Entry 9GUU (electron microscopy, 2.50 A resolution); this record covers chains A and L of the 24 polymer chains in the assembly.

[Chain A]
Molecule: 16S ribosomal RNA
From: Escherichia coli K-12
Sequence (1541 nucleotides; row label = number of the first residue in the row):
     1 AAAUUGAAGAGUUUGAUCAUGGCUCAGAUUGAACGCUGGCGGCAGGCCUA
    51 ACACAUGCAAGUCGAACGGUAACAGGAAGAAGCUUGCUUCUUUGCUGACG
   101 AGUGGCGGACGGGUGAGUAAUGUCUGGGAAACUGCCUGAUGGAGGGGGAU
   151 AACUACUGGAAACGGUAGCUAAUACCGCAUAACGUCGCAAGACCAAAGAG
   201 GGGUACCUUCGGGCCUCUUGCCAUCGGAUGUGCCCAGAUGGGAUUAGCUA
   251 GUAGGUGGGGUAACGGCUCACCUAGGCGACGAUCCCUAGCUGGUCUGAGA
   301 GGAUGACCAGCCACACUGGAACUGAGACACGGUCCAGACUCCUACGGGAG
   351 GCAGCAGUGGGGAAUAUUGCACAAUGGGCGCAAGCCUGAUGCAGCCAUGC
   401 CGCGUGUAUGAAGAAGGCCUUCGGGUUGUAAAGUACUUUCAGCGGGGAGG
   451 AAGGGAGUAAAGUUAAUACCUUUGCUCAUUGACGUUACCCGCAGAAGAAG
   501 CACCGGCUAACUCCGUGCCAGCAGCCXCGGUAAUACGGAGGGUGCAAGCG
   551 UUAAUCGGAAUUACUGGGCGUAAAGCGCACGCAGGCGGUUUGUUAAGUCA
   601 GAUGUGAAAUCCCCGGGCUCAACCUGGGAACUGCAUCUGAUACUGGCAAG
   651 CUUGAGUCUCGUAGAGGGGGGUAGAAUUCCAGGUGUAGCGGUGAAAUGCG
   701 UAGAGAUCUGGAGGAAUACCGGUGGCGAAGGCGGCCCCCUGGACGAAGAC
   751 UGACGCUCAGGUGCGAAAGCGUGGGGAGCAAACAGGAUUAGAUACCCUGG
   801 UAGUCCACGCCGUAAACGAUGUCGACUUGGAGGUUGUGCCCUUGAGGCGU
   851 GGCUUCCGGAGCUAACGCGUUAAGUCGACCGCCUGGGGAGUACGGCCGCA
   901 AGGUUAAAACUCAAAUGAAUUGACGGGGGCCCGCACAAGCGGUGGAGCAU
   951 GUGGUUUAAUUCGAUGXAACGCGAAGAACCUUACCUGGUCUUGACAUCCA
  1001 CGGAAGUUUUCAGAGAUGAGAAUGUGCCUUCGGGAACCGUGAGACAGGUG
  1051 CUGCAUGGCUGUCGUCAGCUCGUGUUGUGAAAUGUUGGGUUAAGUCCCGC
  1101 AACGAGCGCAACCCUUAUCCUUUGUUGCCAGCGGUCCGGCCGGGAACUCA
  1151 AAGGAGACUGCCAGUGAUAAACUGGAGGAAGGUGGGGAUGACGUCAAGUC
  1201 AUCAUGGCCCUUACGACCAGGGCUACACACGUGCUACAAUGGCGCAUACA
  1251 AAGAGAAGCGACCUCGCGAGAGCAAGCGGACCUCAUAAAGUGCGUCGUAG
  1301 UCCGGAUUGGAGUCUGCAACUCGACUCCAUGAAGUCGGAAUCGCUAGUAA
  1351 UCGUGGAUCAGAAUGCCACGGUGAAUACGUUCCCGGGCCUUGUACACACC
  1401 GCCCGUXACACCAUGGGAGUGGGUUGCAAAAGAAGUAGGUAGCUUAACCU
  1451 UCGGGAGGGCGCUUACCACUUUGUGAUUCAUGACUGGGGUGAAGUCGUAA
  1501 CAAGGUAACCGUAGGGGAACCUGCGGUUGGAUCACCUCCUU
Disordered / not traced: 1492-1493
Modified / non-standard residues: PSU (pseudouridine-5'-monophosphate) at position 516, G7M (N7-methyl-guanosine-5'-monophosphate) at position 527, 2MG (2N-methylguanosine-5'-monophosphate) at position 966, 5MC (5-methylcytidine-5'-monophosphate) at position 967, 2MG (2N-methylguanosine-5'-monophosphate) at position 1207, 4OC (4n,o2'-methylcytidine-5'-monophosphate) at position 1402, 5MC (5-methylcytidine-5'-monophosphate) at position 1407, UR3 (3-methyluridine-5'-monophoshate) at position 1498, 2MG (2N-methylguanosine-5'-monophosphate) at position 1516, MA6 (6N-dimethyladenosine-5'-monophoshate) at position 1518, MA6 (6N-dimethyladenosine-5'-monophoshate) at position 1519
Metal / ion sites: Mg2+ site 1 near G21 (its only coordinating residue here); Mg2+ site 2: C48, U49, G115; Mg2+ site 3 near A53 (its only coordinating residue here); Mg2+ site 4: A59, U387; Mg2+ site 5: U62, G105; Mg2+ site 6 near G100 (its only coordinating residue here); Mg2+ site 7 near G107 (its only coordinating residue here); Mg2+ site 8: A109, G331; Mg2+ site 9 near G111 (its only coordinating residue here); Mg2+ site 10: G115, G289; Mg2+ site 11: A116, G117, G289; Mg2+ site 12 near G145 (its only coordinating residue here); 61 more Mg2+ sites not listed

[Chain L]
Protein: 30S ribosomal protein S11
From: Escherichia coli K-12
UniProt: P0A7R9 (RS11_ECOLI); residue numbers follow UniProt; this construct covers 1-129
Sequence (129 residues; row label = number of the first residue in the row):
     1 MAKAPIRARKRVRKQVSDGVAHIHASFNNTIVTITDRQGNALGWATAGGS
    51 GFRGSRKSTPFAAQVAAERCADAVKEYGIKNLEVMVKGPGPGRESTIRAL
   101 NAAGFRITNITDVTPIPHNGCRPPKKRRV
Disordered / not traced: 1-12

[Interface between chain A and chain L]
Residue-residue contacts (69; chain A residue first):
  G674(A) with His118(L), base contact
  A675(A) with Ile116(L), hydrogen bond to the sugar; His118(L), hydrogen bond to the base
  A676(A) with Pro115(L), sugar contact; Pro117(L), sugar contact; Cys121(L), base contact
  U677(A) with Pro115(L), phosphate contact; Cys121(L), base contact
  G683(A) with Gly39(L), hydrogen bond to the base; Asn40(L), sugar contact
  U684(A) with Asn40(L), hydrogen bond to the sugar; Ala41(L), hydrogen bond to the sugar
  G685(A) with Ala41(L), sugar contact; Trp44(L), sugar contact
  U686(A) with Trp44(L), hydrogen bond to the sugar
  A687(A) with Trp44(L), sugar contact
  G688(A) with Thr46(L), phosphate contact; Gly49(L), phosphate contact
  C689(A) with Asn29(L), hydrogen bond to the phosphate; Thr46(L), hydrogen bond to the phosphate; Gly48(L), hydrogen bond to the phosphate
  G690(A) with Asn29(L), hydrogen bond to the phosphate; Arg53(L), hydrogen bond to the base
  G691(A) with Asn28(L), hydrogen bond to the phosphate; Arg53(L), hydrogen bond to the base; Lys57(L), hydrogen bond to the base
  U692(A) with Asn28(L), hydrogen bond to the phosphate; Gly54(L), base contact; Arg127(L), phosphate contact
  G693(A) with Arg127(L), salt bridge to the phosphate
  A694(A) with Ser55(L), phosphate contact
  A704(A) with Trp44(L), base contact
  G705(A) with Ile31(L), base contact; Trp44(L), base contact
  A706(A) with Thr33(L), hydrogen bond to the sugar
  U707(A) with His22(L), hydrogen bond to the phosphate; Gly39(L), hydrogen bond to the sugar; Lys87(L), salt bridge to the phosphate
  C708(A) with His22(L), salt bridge to the phosphate; Gln38(L), hydrogen bond to the sugar; Gly39(L), sugar contact
  G714(A) with Cys121(L), hydrogen bond to the base
  A716(A) with His118(L), base contact; Asn119(L), hydrogen bond to the sugar; Gly120(L), sugar contact
  U717(A) with Asn119(L), sugar contact
  A718(A) with His118(L), stacking on the base; Asn119(L), sugar contact
  G778(A) with Cys121(L), sugar contact; Arg122(L), hydrogen bond to the sugar
  C779(A) with Arg122(L), sugar contact; Pro123(L), sugar contact; Pro124(L), phosphate contact; Lys125(L), phosphate contact
  A780(A) with Pro124(L), phosphate contact; Lys125(L), hydrogen bond to the phosphate
  A781(A) with Lys125(L), salt bridge to the phosphate
  C795(A) with Arg128(L), hydrogen bond to the sugar
  C796(A) with Arg127(L), hydrogen bond to the phosphate; Arg128(L), hydrogen bond to the phosphate; Val129(L), sugar contact
  C797(A) with Arg127(L), salt bridge to the phosphate
  U1506(A) with Arg128(L), hydrogen bond to the base
  U1522(A) with Lys125(L), hydrogen bond to the phosphate; Arg128(L), salt bridge to the phosphate
  G1523(A) with Lys125(L), salt bridge to the phosphate; Arg128(L), salt bridge to the phosphate
  C1524(A) with Arg122(L), salt bridge to the phosphate
  G1525(A) with Arg122(L), salt bridge to the phosphate
Interface residues without a listed pair, chain A (41 interface residues in all): A695, A715, A777, A1507
Interface residues without a listed pair, chain L (38 interface residues in all): His24, Ser26, Thr35, Leu42, Ala47, Lys126

[Overview]
41 residues of chain A face 38 of chain L across their interface; the contacts include 28 hydrogen bonds, 10
salt bridges and 1 aromatic stacking contact. Polar contacts include A675(A)-His118(L), G683(A)-Gly39(L) and
G690(A)-Arg53(L). C48(A), U49(A) and G115(A) coordinate Mg2+ site 2.
Chain A is 16S ribosomal RNA and chain L is 30S ribosomal protein S11, both from Escherichia coli K-12; the
structure, 30S mRNA delivery complex (consensus), was determined by electron microscopy (same publication as
9GUP, 9GUQ, 9GUR, 9GUS, 9GUT, 9GUV, 9GUW and 9GUX).
